2AST - chains A and B of the 4 polymer chains in the assembly; structure by X-ray diffraction, 2.30 A resolution.

[Chain A]
Molecule: S-phase kinase-associated protein 1A
Source organism: Homo sapiens
UniProtKB: P63208 (SKP1_HUMAN); the construct lacks a stretch of the UniProt sequence and is renumbered around it, so the offset changes along the chain: 1002-1037 = UniProt 1-36; 1038-1064 = UniProt 43-69; 1071-1160 = UniProt 70-159
Amino-acid sequence (159 residues; row label = number of the first residue in the row; note: 6 numbers in that range are skipped by the numbering (no residue carries them; nothing is unmodelled there)):
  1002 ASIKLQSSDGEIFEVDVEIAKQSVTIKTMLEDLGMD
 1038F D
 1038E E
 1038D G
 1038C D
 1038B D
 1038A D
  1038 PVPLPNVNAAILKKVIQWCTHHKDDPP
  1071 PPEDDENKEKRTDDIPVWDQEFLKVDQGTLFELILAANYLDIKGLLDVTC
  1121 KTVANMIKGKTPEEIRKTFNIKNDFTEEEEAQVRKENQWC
Unresolved in the structure: 1038F, 1038E, 1038D, 1038C, 1038B, 1038A, 1071-1081
Sequence notes: engineered mutation Ala-1002 (Pro1 in P63208)

[Chain B]
Molecule: S-phase kinase-associated protein 2
Source organism: Homo sapiens
UniProtKB: Q13309 (SKP2_HUMAN); residues 2089-2424 here correspond to UniProt positions 89-424 (UniProt number = residue number - 2000)
Amino-acid sequence (336 residues; numbered 2089 to 2424; the number before each row is that of its first residue):
  2089 RENFPGVSWDSLPDELLLGIFSCLCLPELLKVSGVCKRWYRLASDESLWQ
  2139 TLDLTGKNLHPDVTGRLLSQGVIAFRCPRSFMDQPLAEHFSPFRVQHMDL
  2189 SNSVIEVSTLHGILSQCSKLQNLSLEGLRLSDPIVNTLAKNSNLVRLNLS
  2239 GCSGFSEFALQTLLSSCSRLDELNLSWCFDFTEKHVQVAVAHVSETITQL
  2289 NLSGYRKNLQKSDLSTLVRRCPNLVHLDLSDSVMLKNDCFQEFFQLNYLQ
  2339 HLSLSRCYDIIPETLLELGEIPTLKTLQVFGIVPDGTLQLLKEALPHLQI
  2389 NCSHFTTIARPTIGNKKNQEIWGIKCRLTLQKPSCL
Unresolved in the structure: 2089-2094, 2420-2424
UniProt features mapped onto this chain:
  - region: Gly-2402 to Leu-2424 (Mediates interaction with IFI27)
  - modified residue: Ser-2179 (Phosphoserine)
Residues lining bound ligands:
  - benzamidine (BEN), molecule 1: Phe-2169, Asn-2190, Val-2192
  - benzamidine (BEN), molecule 2: Ala-2227, Lys-2228, Ser-2230, Thr-2250, Ser-2253, Ser-2254

[Chain A / chain B interface]
Contacting residue pairs (54; chain A residue first):
  Gln-1097(A) / Trp-2097(B)  hydrogen bond
  Gly-1098(A) / Val-2095(B)
  Phe-1101(A) / Val-2095(B)  hydrophobic
  Phe-1101(A) / Ser-2096(B)
  Phe-1101(A) / Trp-2097(B)  hydrophobic
  Phe-1101(A) / Ser-2099(B)
  Ile-1104(A) / Leu-2104(B)  hydrophobic
  Leu-1105(A) / Pro-2101(B)
  Asn-1108(A) / Leu-2104(B)
  Leu-1116(A) / Leu-2104(B)  hydrophobic
  Cys-1120(A) / Gly-2107(B)
  Cys-1120(A) / Ile-2108(B)
  Lys-1121(A) / Cys-2111(B)
  Val-1123(A) / Ile-2108(B)  hydrophobic
  Ala-1124(A) / Ile-2108(B)
  Ala-1124(A) / Cys-2111(B)  hydrophobic
  Ala-1124(A) / Leu-2112(B)
  Ile-1127(A) / Leu-2112(B)  hydrophobic
  Ile-1127(A) / Lys-2119(B)  hydrogen bond (backbone-side chain)
  Ile-1127(A) / Val-2120(B)  hydrophobic
  Lys-1128(A) / Cys-2113(B)
  Lys-1128(A) / Glu-2116(B)
  Gly-1129(A) / Glu-2116(B)  hydrogen bond (backbone-side chain)
  Gly-1129(A) / Lys-2119(B)
  Lys-1130(A) / Lys-2119(B)  hydrogen bond (backbone-side chain)
  Pro-1132(A) / Lys-2119(B)
  Pro-1132(A) / Gly-2122(B)
  Ile-1135(A) / Val-2123(B)  hydrophobic
  Ile-1135(A) / Trp-2127(B)  hydrophobic
  Phe-1139(A) / Val-2095(B)
  Phe-1139(A) / Trp-2097(B)
  Asn-1140(A) / Asp-2098(B)
  Ile-1141(A) / Asp-2098(B)
  Ile-1141(A) / Trp-2127(B)  hydrophobic
  Lys-1142(A) / Cys-2124(B)
  Asp-1144(A) / Cys-2124(B)
  Asp-1144(A) / Lys-2125(B)
  Phe-1145(A) / Lys-2125(B)
  Val-1153(A) / Ser-2121(B)
  Val-1153(A) / Gly-2122(B)
  Val-1153(A) / Tyr-2128(B)  hydrophobic
  Glu-1156(A) / Tyr-2128(B)  hydrogen bond
  Glu-1156(A) / Arg-2154(B)  hydrogen bond (backbone-side chain)
  Asn-1157(A) / Leu-2118(B)  hydrogen bond (side chain-backbone)
  Asn-1157(A) / Ser-2121(B)  hydrogen bond
  Trp-1159(A) / Leu-2118(B)  hydrophobic
  Trp-1159(A) / Leu-2142(B)  hydrophobic
  Trp-1159(A) / Lys-2145(B)  hydrogen bond (backbone-side chain)
  Trp-1159(A) / Val-2151(B)  hydrophobic
  Trp-1159(A) / Arg-2154(B)
  Trp-1159(A) / Leu-2155(B)  hydrophobic
  Cys-1160(A) / Leu-2118(B)  hydrophobic
  Cys-1160(A) / Lys-2145(B)  hydrogen bond (backbone-side chain)
  Cys-1160(A) / Leu-2418(B)  hydrophobic
Also at the interface, not in a pair above, chain A (29 interface residues in all): Asn-1143
Also at the interface, not in a pair above, chain B (33 interface residues in all): Leu-2100, Leu-2114, Pro-2115, Leu-2147

[In short]
Chain A and chain B form an interface of 29 and 33 residues respectively, with 10 hydrogen bonds. Polar pairs
include Gln-1097(A)/Trp-2097(B), Ile-1127(A)/Lys-2119(B) and Gly-1129(A)/Glu-2116(B). Bound to chain B:
benzamidine.
Here chain A is S-phase kinase-associated protein 1A and chain B is S-phase kinase-associated protein 2, both
from Homo sapiens. Entry 2AST (Crystal structure of Skp1-Skp2-Cks1 in complex with a p27 peptide) was
determined by X-ray diffraction (same publication as 2ASS).
